Entry 6B3R (electron microscopy, 3.80 A resolution); this record covers chains B and E of the 6 polymer chains in the assembly.

Chain B:
Protein: Piezo-type mechanosensitive ion channel component 1, unknown fragment
From: Mus musculus
Amino-acid sequence (16 residues; each row starts with the number of its first residue; X marks 16 residues of unknown identity (built as UNK)):
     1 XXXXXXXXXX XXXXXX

Chain E:
Protein: Piezo-type mechanosensitive ion channel component 1
From: Mus musculus
UniProt: E2JF22 (PIEZ1_MOUSE); numbering as in UniProt (aligned over 1-2547)
Amino-acid sequence (2547 residues; each row starts with the number of its first residue):
     1 MEPHVLGAGL YWLLLPCTLL AASLLRFNAL SLVYLLFLLL LPWLPGPSRH SIPGHTGRLL
    61 RALLCLSLLF LVAHLAFQIC LHTVPHLDQF LGQNGSLWVK VSQHIGVTRL DLKDIFNTTR
   121 LVAPDLGVLL ASSLCLGLCG RLTRKAGQSR RTQELQDDDD DDDDDDEDID AAPAVGLKGA
   181 PALATKRRLW LASRFRVTAH WLLMTSGRTL VIVLLALAGI AHPSAFSSIY LVVFLAICTW
   241 WSCHFPLSPL GFNTLCVMVS CFGAGHLICL YCYQTPFIQD MLPPGNIWAR LFGLKNFVDL
   301 PNYSSPNALV LNTKHAWPIY VSPGILLLLY YTATSLLKLH KSCPSELRKE TPREDEEHEL
   361 ELDHLEPEPQ ARDATQGEMP MTTEPDLDNC TVHVLTSQSP VRQRPVRPRL AELKEMSPLH
   421 GLGHLIMDQS YVCALIAMMV WSIMYHSWLT FVLLLWACLI WTVRSRHQLA MLCSPCILLY
   481 GLTLCCLRYV WAMELPELPT TLGPVSLHQL GLEHTRYPCL DLGAMLLYLL TFWLLLRQFV
   541 KEKLLKKQKV PAALLEVTVA DTEPTQTQTL LRSLGELVTG IYVKYWIYVC AGMFIVVSFA
   601 GRLVVYKIVY MFLFLLCLTL FQVYYTLWRK LLRVFWWLVV AYTMLVLIAV YTFQFQDFPT
   661 YWRNLTGFTD EQLGDLGLEQ FSVSELFSSI LIPGFFLLAC ILQLHYFHRP FMQLTDLEHV
   721 PPPGTRHPRW AHRQDAVSEA PLLEHQEEEE VFREDGQSMD GPHQATQVPE GTASKWGLVA
   781 DRLLDLAASF SAVLTRIQVF VRRLLELHVF KLVALYTVWV ALKEVSVMNL LLVVLWAFAL
   841 PYPRFRPMAS CLSTVWTCII IVCKMLYQLK IVNPHEYSSN CTEPFPNNTN LQPLEINQSL
   901 LYRGPVDPAN WFGVRKGYPN LGYIQNHLQI LLLLVFEAVV YRRQEHYRRQ HQQAPLPAQA
   961 VCADGTRQRL DQDLLSCLKY FINFFFYKFG LEICFLMAVN VIGQRMNFMV ILHGCWLVAI
  1021 LTRRRREAIA RLWPNYCLFL TLFLLYQYLL CLGMPPALCI DYPWRWSKAI PMNSALIKWL
  1081 YLPDFFRAPN STNLISDFLL LLCASQQWQV FSAERTEEWQ RMAGINTDHL EPLRGEPNPI
  1141 PNFIHCRSYL DMLKVAVFRY LFWLVLVVVF VAGATRISIF GLGYLLACFY LLLFGTTLLQ
  1201 KDTRAQLVLW DCLILYNVTV IISKNMLSLL SCVFVEQMQS NFCWVIQLFS LVCTVKGYYD
  1261 PKEMMTRDRD CLLPVEEAGI IWDSICFFFL LLQRRIFLSH YFLHVSADLK ATALQASRGF
  1321 ALYNAANLKS INFHRQIEEK SLAQLKRQMK RIRAKQEKYR QSQASRGQLQ SKDPQDPSQE
  1381 PGPDSPGGSS PPRRQWWRPW LDHATVIHSG DYFLFESDSE EEEEALPEDP RPAAQSAFQM
  1441 AYQAWVTNAQ TVLRQRRERA RQERAEQLAS GGDLNPDVEP VDVPEDEMAG RSHMMQRVLS
  1501 TMQFLWVLGQ ATVDGLTRWL RAFTKHHRTM SDVLCAERYL LTQELLRVGE VRRGVLDQLY
  1561 VGEDEATLSG PVETRDGPST ASSGLGAEEP LSSMTDDTSS PLSTGYNTRS GSEEIVTDAG
  1621 DLQAGTSLHG SQELLANART RMRTASELLL DRRLHIPELE EAERFEAQQG RTLRLLRAGY
  1681 QCVAAHSELL CYFIIILNHM VTASAASLVL PVLVFLWAML TIPRPSKRFW MTAIVFTEVM
  1741 VVTKYLFQFG FFPWNSYVVL RRYENKPYFP PRILGLEKTD SYIKYDLVQL MALFFHRSQL
  1801 LCYGLWDHEE DRYPKDHCRS SVKDREAKEE PEAKLESQSE TGTGHPKEPV LAGTPRDHIQ
  1861 GKGSIRSKDV IQDPPEDLKP RHTRHISIRF RRRKETPGPK GTAVMETEHE EGEGKETTER
  1921 KRPRHTQEKS KFRERMKAAG RRLQSFCVSL AQSFYQPLQR FFHDILHTKY RAATDVYALM
  1981 FLADIVDIII IIFGFWAFGK HSAATDIASS LSDDQVPQAF LFMLLVQFGT MVIDRALYLR
  2041 KTVLGKLAFQ VVLVVAIHIW MFFILPAVTE RMFSQNAVAQ LWYFVKCIYF ALSAYQIRCG
  2101 YPTRILGNFL TKKYNHLNLF LFQGFRLVPF LVELRAVMDW VWTDTTLSLS NWMCVEDIYA
  2161 NIFIIKCSRE TEKKYPQPKG QKKKKIVKYG MGGLIILFLI AIIWFPLLFM SLIRSVVGVV
  2221 NQPIDVTVTL KLGGYEPLFT MSAQQPSIVP FTPQAYEELS QQFDPYPLAM QFISQYSPED
  2281 IVTAQIEGSS GALWRISPPS RAQMKQELYN GTADITLRFT WNFQRDLAKG GTVEYTNEKH
  2341 TLELAPNSTA RRQLAQLLEG RPDQSVVIPH LFPKYIRAPN GPEANPVKQL QPDEEEDYLG
  2401 VRIQLRREQV GTGASGEQAG TKASDFLEWW VIELQDCKAD CNLLPMVIFS DKVSPPSLGF
  2461 LAGYGIVGLY VSIVLVVGKF VRGFFSEISH SIMFEELPCV DRILKLCQDI FLVRETRELE
  2521 LEEELYAKLI FLYRSPETMI KWTRERE
Not modelled in the structure: 1-576, 601-604, 718-781, 876-879, 887-891, 1366-1492, 1579-1654, 1808-1951, 1998-2014, 2066-2074, 2412-2423, 2457-2462, 2547
Disulfides: C881-C1059
UniProt features mapped onto this chain:
  - modified residue (Phosphoserine): S758, S1385, S1390, S1627, S1631, S1646
  - glycosylation: N94 (N-linked (GlcNAc...) asparagine)
  - mutagenesis: S260 (S260R: Affects channel gating properties resulting in reduced pressure-induced channel opening. No effect on channel conductance. No effect on localization to cell membrane), S2211 (S2211L: Affects channel gating properties resulting in reduced pressure-induced channel opening. No effect on channel conductance. No effect on localization to cell membrane), M2493 to E2496 (Hearing and vestibular impairment in conditional knockin mice in inner ear hair cells), M2493 to F2494 (Non-functional channel. Proper trimeric assembly and subcellular location), F2494 (F2494A: Increased channel activity)
Reported in the primary citation:
  - specificity-determining residues: E2487, E2537 (proposed by the authors, not directly observed)

Interface between chain B and chain E:
Chain E residues in contact with chain B, 5 residues: R2169, Q2177, K2179, P2498, E2545

In short:
Chain B and chain E make no direct contact in this assembly. From UniProt: 6 mutagenesis sites on chain E. The
paper reports specificity determinants E2487(E) and E2537(E).
Chain B is Piezo-type mechanosensitive ion channel component 1, unknown fragment and chain E is Piezo-type
mechanosensitive ion channel component 1, both from Mus musculus; the structure, Structure of the
mechanosensitive channel Piezo1, was determined by electron microscopy.
